Entry 7SFD (X-ray diffraction, 2.09 A resolution); this record covers chains A and C of the 3 polymer chains in the assembly.

# Chain A
Molecule: DNA (cytosine-5)-methyltransferase 1
From: Homo sapiens
Notes: EC 2.1.1.37
UniProt: P26358 (DNMT1_HUMAN), isoform P26358-3; residues 729-1600 here correspond to UniProt positions 393-1264 (UniProt number = residue number - 336)
Amino-acid sequence (874 residues; each row starts with the number of its first residue):
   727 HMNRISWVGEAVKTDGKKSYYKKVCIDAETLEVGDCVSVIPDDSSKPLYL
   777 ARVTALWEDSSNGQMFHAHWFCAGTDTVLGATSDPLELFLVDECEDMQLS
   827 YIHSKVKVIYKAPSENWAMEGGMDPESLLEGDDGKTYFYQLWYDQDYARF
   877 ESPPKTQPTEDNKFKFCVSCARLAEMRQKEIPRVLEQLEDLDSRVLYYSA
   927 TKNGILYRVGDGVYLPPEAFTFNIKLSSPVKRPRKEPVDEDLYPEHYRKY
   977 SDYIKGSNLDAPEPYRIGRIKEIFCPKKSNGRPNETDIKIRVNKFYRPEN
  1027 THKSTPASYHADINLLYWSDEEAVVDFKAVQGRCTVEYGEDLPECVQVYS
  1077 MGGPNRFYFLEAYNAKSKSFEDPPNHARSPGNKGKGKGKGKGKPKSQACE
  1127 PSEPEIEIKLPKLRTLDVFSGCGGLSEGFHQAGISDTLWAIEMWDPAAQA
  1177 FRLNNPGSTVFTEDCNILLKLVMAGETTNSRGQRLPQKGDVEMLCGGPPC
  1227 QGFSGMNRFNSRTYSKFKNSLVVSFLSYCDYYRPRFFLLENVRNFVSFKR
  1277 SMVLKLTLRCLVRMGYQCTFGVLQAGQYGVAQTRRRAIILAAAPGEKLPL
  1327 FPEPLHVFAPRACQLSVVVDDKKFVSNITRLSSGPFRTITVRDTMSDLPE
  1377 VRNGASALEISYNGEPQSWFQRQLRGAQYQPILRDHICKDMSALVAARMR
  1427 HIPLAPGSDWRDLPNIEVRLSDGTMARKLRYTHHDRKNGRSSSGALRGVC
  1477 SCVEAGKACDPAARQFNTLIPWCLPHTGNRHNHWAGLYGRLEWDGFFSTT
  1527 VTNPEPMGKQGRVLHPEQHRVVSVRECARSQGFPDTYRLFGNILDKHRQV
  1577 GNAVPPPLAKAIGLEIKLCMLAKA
Unresolved in the structure: 727-728, 1105-1134
Construct notes: expression tag (727-728)
Ion coordination: Zn2+ site 1: His793, Cys820, Cys893, Cys896; Zn2+ site 2: Cys1476, Cys1478, Cys1485, His1502
Residues lining bound ligands:
  - IO5 ((2S)-2-({3,5-dicyano-4-ethyl-6-[4-(2-hydroxyethyl)-1,4-diazepan-1-yl]pyridin-2-yl}sulfanyl)-2-phenylacetamide): Ser1230, His1507, Trp1510, Lys1535
  - S-adenosylhomocysteine (SAH): Phe1145, Ser1146, Gly1147, Cys1148, Gly1149, Gly1150, Leu1151, Ile1167, Glu1168, Met1169, Trp1170, Glu1189, Asp1190, Cys1191, Gly1223, Pro1225, Leu1247, Asn1578, Ala1579, Val1580
What the authors report for this chain:
  - binding site for IO5: His1507, Lys1535
  - binding site for S-adenosylhomocysteine: Pro1225, Leu1247

# Chain C
Molecule: 12-nt DNA strand
Sequence (12 nucleotides; row label = number of the first residue in the row):
     1 GAGGCCGCCTGC
Modified residues: 5CM (5-methyl-2'-deoxy-cytidine-5'-monophosphate) at position 6

# How chain A and chain C interact
Residue-residue contacts - 19 pairs, chain A then chain C:
  Met1232(A) with DT10(C), sugar contact
  Asp1416(A) with DG3(C), phosphate contact
  Arg1424(A) with DG4(C), salt bridge to the phosphate
  Arg1490(A) with DG4(C), hydrogen bond to the phosphate; DC5(C), salt bridge to the phosphate
  Trp1498(A) with DC5(C), phosphate contact
  Cys1499(A) with DC5(C), phosphate contact; 5CM_6(C), phosphate contact
  Leu1500(A) with 5CM_6(C), base contact
  His1502(A) with 5CM_6(C), salt bridge to the phosphate
  Thr1503(A) with 5CM_6(C), phosphate contact
  Arg1506(A) with DG7(C), salt bridge to the phosphate
  His1507(A) with 5CM_6(C), sugar contact; DG7(C), salt bridge to the phosphate
  Trp1510(A) with 5CM_6(C), base contact
  Met1533(A) with DG4(C), phosphate contact; DC5(C), base contact; 5CM_6(C), hydrogen bond to the base
  Leu1570(A) with DA2(C), phosphate contact
Interface residues without a listed pair, chain A (22 interface residues in all): Met1417, Ser1418, Val1421, Gln1491, Leu1513, Tyr1514, Gly1534, Lys1535
Interface residues without a listed pair, chain C (9 interface residues in all): DC8, DC9

# Overview
The interface between chain A and chain C involves 22 residues on one side and 9 on the other, with 2 hydrogen
bonds and 5 salt bridges. Among the polar pairs are Met1533(A)-5CM_6(C), Arg1490(A)-DG4(C) and
Arg1424(A)-DG4(C). From the paper: a binding site for IO5 at His1507(A) and Lys1535(A); a binding site for
S-adenosylhomocysteine at Pro1225(A) and Leu1247(A).
Here chain A is DNA (cytosine-5)-methyltransferase 1 (Homo sapiens) and chain C is a 12-nt DNA strand. Entry
7SFD (Human DNMT1(729-1600) Bound to Zebularine-Containing 12mer dsDNA and Inhibitor GSK3543105A) was
determined by X-ray diffraction together with 7SFC, 7SFE, 7SFF and 7SFG from the same study.
